Entry 6VK4 (X-ray diffraction, 2.35 A resolution); this record covers chains B and H of the 8 polymer chains in the assembly.

Chain B:
Name: Methane monooxygenase
From: Methylosinus trichosporium OB3b
UniProt: A0A2D2D5X7 (A0A2D2D5X7_METTR); residues 1-395 here = UniProt positions 1-395
Sequence (395 residues; row label = number of the first residue in the row):
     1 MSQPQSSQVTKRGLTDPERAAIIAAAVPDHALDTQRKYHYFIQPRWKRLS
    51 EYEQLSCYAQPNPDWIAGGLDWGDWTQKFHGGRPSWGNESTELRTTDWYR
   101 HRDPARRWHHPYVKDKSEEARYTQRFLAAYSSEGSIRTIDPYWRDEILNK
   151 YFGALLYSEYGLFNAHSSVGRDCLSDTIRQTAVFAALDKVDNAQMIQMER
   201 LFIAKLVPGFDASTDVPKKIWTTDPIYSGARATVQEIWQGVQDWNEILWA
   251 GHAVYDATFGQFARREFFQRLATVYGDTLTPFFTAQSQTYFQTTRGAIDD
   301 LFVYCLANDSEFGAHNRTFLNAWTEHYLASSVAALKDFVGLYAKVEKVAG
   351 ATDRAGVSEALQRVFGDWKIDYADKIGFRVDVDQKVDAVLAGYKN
Not modelled in the structure: 1-3, 395

Chain H:
Name: Methane monooxygenase regulatory protein B
From: Methylosinus trichosporium OB3b
UniProt: A0A2D2D0T8 (A0A2D2D0T8_METTR); residues 1-138 here = UniProt positions 1-138
Sequence (138 residues; row label = number of the first residue in the row):
     1 MSSAHNAYNAGIMQKTGKAFADEFFAEENQVVHESNAVVLVLMKSDEIDA
    51 IIEDIVLKGGKAKNPSIVVEDKAGFWWIKADGAIEIDAAEAGELLGKPFS
   101 VYDLLINVSSTVGRAYTLGTKFTITSELMGLDRALTDI
Not modelled in the structure: 1-2, 133-138
What the authors report for this chain:
  - specificity-determining residues: Asn107, Ser109, Ser110, Thr111 (citing earlier work)
  - mutagenesis - V41R (>25,000-fold): decreased catalytic activity on O2
  - mutagenesis - V41R: unchanged binding to Methane monooxygenase component A alpha chain
  - mutagenesis - V39F, V39R, V41E, V41F: decreased catalytic activity
  - mutagenesis - V39R: decreased binding to Methane monooxygenase component A alpha chain
  - mutagenesis - V41R (>25,000-fold): decreased binding to O2

How chain B and chain H interact:
Pairs across the interface (6; chain B residue first):
  Lys37(B) - Leu94(H)  hydrogen bond (side chain-backbone)
  Lys47(B) - Glu93(H)  salt bridge
  Arg48(B) - Glu93(H)
  Leu49(B) - Gly96(H)
  Ser50(B) - Gly96(H)
  Glu51(B) - Gly96(H)  hydrogen bond (backbone-backbone)
Also at the interface, not in a pair above, chain B (7 interface residues in all): Tyr52
Also at the interface, not in a pair above, chain H (5 interface residues in all): Leu95, Lys97

Overview:
7 residues of chain B and 5 residues of chain H are in contact, with 2 hydrogen bonds and 1 salt bridge. Polar
pairs include Lys47(B)-Glu93(H), Lys37(B)-Leu94(H) and Glu51(B)-Gly96(H). The paper reports that V39F, V39R
and V41E of chain H, among others, reduce catalytic activity; specificity determinants Asn107(H), Ser109(H)
and Ser110(H) among others; 5 substitutions were tested in all.
Chain B is Methane monooxygenase and chain H is Methane monooxygenase regulatory protein B, both from
Methylosinus trichosporium OB3b; the structure, Crystal Structure of Methylosinus trichosporium OB3b Soluble
Methane Monooxygenase Hydroxylase and Regulatory Component Complex, was determined by X-ray diffraction,
deposited together with 6VK5, 6VK6, 6VK7 and 6VK8.
